2CKZ - chains A and B; structure by X-ray diffraction, 3.20 A resolution.

== Chain A ==
Name: DNA-directed RNA polymerase III 18 kd polypeptide
Source organism: Saccharomyces cerevisiae
Notes: EC 2.7.7.6
UniProt: P47076 (YJB1_YEAST); residues 1-161 here = UniProt positions 1-161
Amino-acid sequence (161 residues; each row starts with the number of its first residue):
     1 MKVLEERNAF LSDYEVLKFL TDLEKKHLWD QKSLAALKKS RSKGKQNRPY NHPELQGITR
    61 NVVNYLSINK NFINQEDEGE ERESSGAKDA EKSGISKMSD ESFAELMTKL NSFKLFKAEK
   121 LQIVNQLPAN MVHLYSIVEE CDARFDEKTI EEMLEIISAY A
Not modelled in the structure: 38-47, 70-161
From the paper describing this entry:
  - mutagenesis - F103E/M107E: unchanged growth

== Chain B ==
Name: DNA-directed RNA polymerase III 25 kd polypeptide
Source organism: Saccharomyces cerevisiae
Notes: EC 2.7.7.6
UniProt: P35718 (RPC25_YEAST); numbering as in UniProt (aligned over 1-212)
Amino-acid sequence (218 residues; numbered 1 to 218; the number before each row is that of its first residue):
     1 MFILSKIADL VRIPPDQFHR DTISAITHQL NNKFANKIIP NVGLCITIYD LLTVEEGQLK
    61 PGDGSSYINV TFRAVVFKPF LGEIVTGWIS KCTAEGIKVS LLGIFDDIFI PQNMLFEGCY
   121 YTPEESAWIW PMDEETKLYF DVNEKIRFRI EREVFVDVKP KSPKERELEE RAQLENEIEG
   181 KNEETPQNEK PPAYALLGSC QTDGMGLVSW WEHHHHHH
Not modelled in the structure: 134-135, 159-189, 214-218
UniProt features mapped onto this chain:
  - modified residue: Ser-162 (Phosphoserine)
From the paper describing this entry:
  - mutagenesis - S100P: decreased binding to DNA-directed RNA polymerase III 18 kd polypeptide (chain A) (citing earlier work)

== Chain A / chain B interface ==
Residue-residue contacts - 55 pairs, chain A then chain B:
  Met-1(A) / Ala-8(B)
  Met-1(A) / Asp-9(B)
  Met-1(A) / Phe-34(B)  hydrophobic
  Lys-2(A) / Ile-7(B)
  Lys-2(A) / Ala-8(B)  hydrogen bond (backbone-backbone)
  Val-3(A) / Lys-6(B)
  Val-3(A) / Val-42(B)  hydrophobic
  Leu-4(A) / Lys-6(B)  hydrogen bond (backbone-backbone)
  Leu-4(A) / Thr-71(B)
  Glu-5(A) / Ser-5(B)
  Glu-5(A) / Lys-6(B)  hydrogen bond (backbone-backbone)
  Glu-6(A) / Ile-3(B)
  Glu-6(A) / Leu-4(B)
  Glu-6(A) / Ser-5(B)  hydrogen bond (backbone-side chain)
  Glu-6(A) / Asn-41(B)
  Glu-6(A) / Val-42(B)
  Glu-6(A) / Lys-78(B)  salt bridge
  Arg-7(A) / Ile-3(B)
  Arg-7(A) / Leu-4(B)
  Arg-7(A) / Lys-78(B)  hydrogen bond (side chain-backbone)
  Arg-7(A) / Pro-79(B)
  Arg-7(A) / Phe-80(B)
  Asn-8(A) / Leu-4(B)  hydrogen bond (backbone-backbone)
  Asn-8(A) / Arg-73(B)  hydrogen bond
  Ala-9(A) / Ile-3(B)
  Ala-9(A) / Leu-4(B)  hydrogen bond (backbone-backbone)
  Phe-10(A) / Phe-2(B)
  Leu-11(A) / Phe-2(B)  hydrogen bond (backbone-backbone)
  Leu-11(A) / Ile-3(B)
  Leu-11(A) / Leu-4(B)  hydrophobic
  Leu-11(A) / Val-75(B)  hydrophobic
  Val-16(A) / Phe-2(B)  hydrophobic
  Phe-19(A) / Thr-47(B)
  Phe-19(A) / Ile-48(B)
  Phe-19(A) / Tyr-49(B)  hydrophobic
  Tyr-50(A) / His-28(B)  hydrogen bond
  His-52(A) / Asn-31(B)
  His-52(A) / Asn-32(B)
  Leu-55(A) / Asn-31(B)
  Leu-55(A) / Ala-35(B)  hydrophobic
  Leu-55(A) / Ile-46(B)
  Leu-55(A) / Thr-47(B)
  Ile-58(A) / Asn-36(B)
  Ile-58(A) / Ile-46(B)  hydrophobic
  Asn-61(A) / Leu-102(B)
  Asn-61(A) / Gly-103(B)
  Val-62(A) / Phe-2(B)  hydrophobic
  Val-62(A) / Ile-46(B)  hydrophobic
  Val-62(A) / Ile-104(B)  hydrophobic
  Tyr-65(A) / Met-1(B)
  Tyr-65(A) / Thr-86(B)  hydrogen bond (side chain-backbone)
  Tyr-65(A) / Trp-88(B)  hydrophobic
  Tyr-65(A) / Leu-101(B)
  Tyr-65(A) / Ile-104(B)  hydrophobic
  Ile-68(A) / Lys-145(B)
Also at the interface, not in a pair above, chain A (25 interface residues in all): Leu-20, Leu-23, Glu-54, Leu-66
Also at the interface, not in a pair above, chain B (39 interface residues in all): Lys-33, Lys-37, Ile-39, Pro-40, Val-85

== Overview ==
25 residues of chain A face 39 of chain B across their interface; the contacts include 11 hydrogen bonds and 1
salt bridge. Polar contacts include Glu-6(A)/Lys-78(B), Glu-6(A)/Ser-5(B) and Arg-7(A)/Lys-78(B). The paper
reports that S100P of chain B reduces binding to DNA-directed RNA polymerase III 18 kd polypeptide (chain A);
F103E/M107E of chain A leave growth unchanged.
Chain A is DNA-directed RNA polymerase III 18 kd polypeptide and chain B is DNA-directed RNA polymerase III 25
kd polypeptide, both from Saccharomyces cerevisiae; the structure, X-ray structure of RNA polymerase III
subcomplex C17-C25, was determined by X-ray diffraction.
